Entry 6TWS (X-ray diffraction, 2.00 A resolution); this record covers chains G and B of the 6 polymer chains in the assembly.

== Chain G ==
Molecule: Hemagglutinin
From: Influenza A virus (A/harbour seal/Germany/1/2014(H10N7))
Reference sequence: A0A0A7HR51 (A0A0A7HR51_9INFA); residues 1-323 here correspond to UniProt positions 10-332 (UniProt number = residue number + 9)
Chain sequence (325 residues; numbered -1 to 323; the number before each row is that of its first residue; numbers below 1 keep their minus sign (Asp-1 is residue -1)):
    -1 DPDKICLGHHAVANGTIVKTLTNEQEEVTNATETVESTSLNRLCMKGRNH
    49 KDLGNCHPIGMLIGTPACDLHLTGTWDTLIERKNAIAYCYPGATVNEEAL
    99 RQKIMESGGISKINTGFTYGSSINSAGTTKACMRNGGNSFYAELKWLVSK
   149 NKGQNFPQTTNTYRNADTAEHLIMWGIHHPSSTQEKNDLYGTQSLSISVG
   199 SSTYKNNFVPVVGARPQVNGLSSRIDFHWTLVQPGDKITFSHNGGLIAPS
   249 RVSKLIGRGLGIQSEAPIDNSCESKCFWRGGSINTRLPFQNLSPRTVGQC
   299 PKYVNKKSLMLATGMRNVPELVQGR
Disordered / not traced: 319-323
Differences from the reference sequence: expression tag (-1 to 0); engineered mutation Ser221 (Gly230 in A0A0A7HR51)
Disulfides: Cys42-Cys270, Cys54-Cys66, Cys87-Cys130, Cys274-Cys298

== Chain B ==
Molecule: Hemagglutinin HA2
From: Influenza A virus (A/harbour seal/Germany/1/2014(H10N7))
Reference sequence: A0A0A7HR51 (A0A0A7HR51_9INFA); residues 1-176 here correspond to UniProt positions 333-508 (UniProt number = residue number + 332)
Chain sequence (177 residues; row label = number of the first residue in the row):
     1 GLFGAIAGFIENGWEGMVDGWYGFRHQNAQGTGQAADYKSTQAAIDQITG
    51 KLNRIIKKTNTEFESIESEFSEIDHQIGNVINWTKDSITDIWTYQAELLV
   101 AMENQHTIDMADSEMLNLYERVRKQLRQNAEEDGKGCFEIYHACDDSCME
   151 SIRNNTYDHSQYREEALLNRLNINPVK
Disordered / not traced: 173-177
Differences from the reference sequence: expression tag (177)
Disulfides: Cys144-Cys148
Covalent attachments: N-acetylglucosamine (NAG) linked to Asn82, Asn154

== How chain G and chain B interact ==
Contacting residue pairs - 8 pairs, chain G then chain B:
  Thr18(G) with Arg54(B)
  Leu19(G) with Gly50(B); Lys51(B); Arg54(B), hydrogen bond (backbone-side chain); Glu103(B)
  Thr20(G) with Gln47(B); Gly50(B); His106(B)
Interface residues without a listed pair, chain G (4 interface residues in all): Asn303
Interface residues without a listed pair, chain B (9 interface residues in all): Asp46, Thr61, Met102

== In short ==
4 residues of chain G face 9 of chain B across their interface; the contacts include 1 hydrogen bond. The
hydrogen-bonded pair is Leu19(G)-Arg54(B). N-acetylglucosamine is covalently linked to Asn82(B) and Asn154(B).
Here chain G is Hemagglutinin and chain B is Hemagglutinin HA2, both from Influenza A virus (A/harbour
seal/Germany/1/2014(H10N7)). Entry 6TWS (Crystal structure of the haemagglutinin mutant (Gln226Leu, Gly228Ser)
from an H10N7 seal influenza virus isolated in ...) was determined by X-ray diffraction together with 6TJW,
6TJY, 6TVA, 6TVB, 6TVC, 6TVD and 9 further entries from the same study.
